7KXR - chains L and A of the 8 polymer chains in the assembly; structure by electron microscopy, 3.30 A resolution.

Chain L:
Molecule: Lethal factor
Source organism: Bacillus anthracis
Notes: EC 3.4.24.83
UniProt: P15917 (LEF_BACAN); residues 1-263 here correspond to UniProt positions 34-296 (UniProt number = residue number + 33)
Chain sequence (263 residues; each row starts with the number of its first residue):
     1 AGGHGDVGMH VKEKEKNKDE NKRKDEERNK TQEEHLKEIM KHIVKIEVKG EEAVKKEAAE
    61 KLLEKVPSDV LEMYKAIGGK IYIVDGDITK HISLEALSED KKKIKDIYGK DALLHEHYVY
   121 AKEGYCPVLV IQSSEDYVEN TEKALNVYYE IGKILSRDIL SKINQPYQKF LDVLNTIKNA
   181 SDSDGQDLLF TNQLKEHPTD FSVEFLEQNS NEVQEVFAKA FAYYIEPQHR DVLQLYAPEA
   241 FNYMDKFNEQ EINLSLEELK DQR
Unresolved in the structure: 1-30, 251-263
Sequence notes: engineered mutation C126 (Glu159 in P15917)
Swiss-Prot annotation at these positions:
  - region: R263 (IIA)

Chain A:
Molecule: Protective antigen
Source organism: Bacillus anthracis
UniProt: P13423 (PAG_BACAN); residues 174-735 here correspond to UniProt positions 203-764 (UniProt number = residue number + 29)
Chain sequence (562 residues; each row starts with the number of its first residue):
   174 TVPDRDNDGI PDSLEVEGYT VDVKNKRTFL SPWISNIHEK KGLTKYKSSP EKWSTASDPY
   234 SDFEKVTGRI DKNVSPEARH PLVAAYPIVH VDMENIILSK NEDQSTQNTD SQTRTISKNT
   294 STSRTHTSEV HGNAEVHASF FDIGGSVSAG FSNSNSSTVA IDHSLSLAGE RTWAETMGLN
   354 TADTARLNAN IRYVNTGTAP IYNVLPTTSL VLGKNQTLAT IKAKENQLSQ ILAPNNYYPS
   414 KNLAPIALNA QDDFSSTPIT MNYNQFLELE KTKQLRLDTD QVYGNIATYN FENGRVRVDT
   474 GSNWSEVLPQ IQETTARIIF NGKDLNLVER RIAAVNPSDP LETTKPDMTL KEALKIAFGF
   534 NEPNGNLQYQ GKDITEFDFN FDQQTSQNIK NQLAELNATN IYTVLDKIKL NAKMNILIRD
   594 KRFHYDRNNI AVGADESVVK EAHREVINSS TEGLLLNIDK DIRKILSGYI VEIEDTEGLK
   654 EVINDRYDML NISSLRQDGK TFIDFKKYND KLPLYISNPN YKVNVYAVTK ENTIINPSEN
   714 GDTSTNGIKK ILIFSKKGYE IG
Bound ions: Ca2+ site 1: D179, D181, I183; Ca2+ site 2: D179, D181, S222, K225, D235
Swiss-Prot annotation at these positions:
  - region: F202 to I210 (Alpha-clamp)
  - binding site (Ca(2+)): D177, D179, D181, I183, E188, S222, K225, D235
  - site: R178 (Alpha-clamp), L187 (Alpha-clamp), F236 (Alpha-clamp), F314, D315 (Cleavage), F427 (Phi-clamp), F464 (Alpha-clamp), D683 (Essential for binding to cell receptor)
From the paper describing this entry:
  - conformationally variable residues (side-chain flip): F427

How chain L and chain A interact:
Residue-residue contacts (29):
  M40(L) - D315(A)
  E52(L) - E302(A)
  A53(L) - T300(A)
  A53(L) - E302(A)
  K56(L) - T298(A)
  A58(L) - S296(A)
  K65(L) - T288(A)
  K65(L) - S290(A)  hydrogen bond
  M73(L) - E343(A)
  Y74(L) - E343(A)  hydrogen bond
  H91(L) - F427(A)
  I92(L) - F427(A)
  S93(L) - F427(A)
  E95(L) - D426(A)
  T141(L) - V189(A)
  T141(L) - E190(A)
  A144(L) - E190(A)
  Y148(L) - I207(A)
  L188(L) - N209(A)
  L188(L) - I210(A)  hydrophobic
  T191(L) - N209(A)  hydrogen bond
  Q228(L) - V175(A)
  V232(L) - P205(A)  hydrophobic
  V232(L) - I207(A)  hydrophobic
  L235(L) - K197(A)  hydrogen bond (backbone-side chain)
  L235(L) - F202(A)  hydrophobic
  Y236(L) - K197(A)
  Y236(L) - I210(A)
  A237(L) - K197(A)
Other interface residues (no listed pair), chain L (27 interface residues in all): E60, Y82, Q186, D187, P238
Other interface residues (no listed pair), chain A (26 interface residues in all): D195, S204, D276, H304, S327, T331, D335
Interface features reported in the paper:
  - interface residues, chain A: F202(A), F427(A)

Summary:
27 residues of chain L and 26 residues of chain A are in contact; the contacts include 4 hydrogen bonds. Polar
contacts include K65(L)-S290(A), Y74(L)-E343(A) and T191(L)-N209(A). Curated annotation (UniProt) lists 8
Ca2+-binding residues on chain A. The paper reports interface residues F202(A) and F427(A); conformational
variability at F427(A).
Chain L is Lethal factor and chain A is Protective antigen, both from Bacillus anthracis; the structure,
Protective antigen pore translocating lethal factor N-terminal domain, was determined by electron microscopy.
